Entry 8BI3 (X-ray diffraction, 1.45 A resolution); this record covers chains AAA and BBB of the 4 polymer chains in the assembly.

== Chain AAA ==
Molecule: Isoaspartyl peptidase subunit alpha
Source organism: Escherichia coli K-12
Reference sequence: P37595 (IAAA_ECOLI); residues 2-178 here = UniProt positions 2-178
Chain sequence (178 residues; each row starts with the number of its first residue):
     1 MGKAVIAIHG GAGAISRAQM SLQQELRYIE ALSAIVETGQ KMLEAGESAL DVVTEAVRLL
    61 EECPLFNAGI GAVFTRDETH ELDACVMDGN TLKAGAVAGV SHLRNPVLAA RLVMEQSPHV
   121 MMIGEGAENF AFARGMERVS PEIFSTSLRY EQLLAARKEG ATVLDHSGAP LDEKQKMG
Unresolved in the structure: 1, 160-178
Differences from the reference sequence: initiating methionine (1)
Bound ions: Na+: Leu60, Glu61, Cys63, Phe66, Ala68, Ile70; Ca2+: Glu125 (shared with 1 residue of chain CCC)

== Chain BBB ==
Molecule: Isoaspartyl peptidase subunit beta
Source organism: Escherichia coli K-12
Reference sequence: P37595 (IAAA_ECOLI); residue numbers follow UniProt; this construct covers 179-321
Chain sequence (143 residues; each row starts with the number of its first residue):
   179 TVGAVALDLD GNLAAATSTG GWTNKLPGRV GDSPLVGAGC YANNASVAVS CTGTGEVFIR
   239 ALAAYDIAAL MDYGGLSLAE ACERVVMEKL PALGGSGGLI AIDHEGNVAL PFNTEGMYRA
   299 WGYAGDTPTT GIYREKGDTV ATQ
Unresolved in the structure: 314-321
Differences from the reference sequence: engineered mutation Trp200 (Met in P37595)
Bound ions: Ca2+: Asp188 (shared with 1 residue of chain DDD)
What the authors report for this chain:
  - mutagenesis - M200W: decreased stability
  - mutagenesis - M200W: unchanged catalytic activity on L-Asn
  - conformationally variable residues (order/disorder transition, side-chain flip): Trp200, Arg207
  - contacts within the chain: Trp200-Thr232, Gly199-Trp200
  - catalytic residues: Thr197, Thr230 (citing earlier work)

== How chain AAA and chain BBB interact ==
Residue-residue contacts (171; chain AAA residue first):
  Gly2(AAA) with Leu185(BBB); His282(BBB); Glu283(BBB)
  Lys3(AAA) with Leu185(BBB); Tyr301(BBB)
  Ala4(AAA) with Leu185(BBB); Asp186(BBB); Leu187(BBB), hydrophobic; Tyr301(BBB); Ala302(BBB), hydrogen bond (backbone-backbone)
  Val5(AAA) with Ala184(BBB); Leu185(BBB), hydrogen bond (backbone-backbone); Ile280(BBB); Gly284(BBB); Val286(BBB), hydrophobic; Gly300(BBB); Tyr301(BBB), hydrophobic
  Ile6(AAA) with Val183(BBB); Trp299(BBB); Gly300(BBB), hydrogen bond (backbone-backbone)
  Ala7(AAA) with Ala182(BBB); Val183(BBB), hydrogen bond (backbone-backbone); Ile278(BBB); Ile280(BBB); Val286(BBB), hydrophobic; Ala298(BBB); Trp299(BBB), hydrophobic
  Ile8(AAA) with Gly181(BBB); Ala182(BBB), hydrophobic; Ile278(BBB); Arg297(BBB); Ala298(BBB), hydrogen bond (backbone-backbone)
  His9(AAA) with Thr179(BBB); Val180(BBB); Gly181(BBB), hydrogen bond (backbone-backbone); Ser228(BBB), hydrogen bond; Cys229(BBB), hydrogen bond (side chain-backbone); Thr230(BBB); Ile278(BBB); Tyr296(BBB)
  Gly10(AAA) with Thr179(BBB); Tyr296(BBB), hydrogen bond (backbone-backbone)
  Gly11(AAA) with Thr179(BBB), hydrogen bond (backbone-backbone); Thr230(BBB); Met295(BBB); Tyr296(BBB), hydrogen bond (backbone-backbone)
  Ala12(AAA) with Thr230(BBB), hydrogen bond (backbone-side chain); Gly275(BBB); Gly276(BBB); Thr292(BBB); Gly294(BBB); Met295(BBB), hydrophobic
  Gly13(AAA) with Thr292(BBB); Glu293(BBB), hydrogen bond (backbone-backbone); Gly294(BBB), hydrogen bond (backbone-backbone)
  Ala14(AAA) with Glu293(BBB)
  Ile15(AAA) with Glu293(BBB); Gly294(BBB); Met295(BBB); Tyr296(BBB), hydrophobic; Ile310(BBB), hydrophobic; Tyr311(BBB)
  Ser16(AAA) with Tyr311(BBB)
  Arg17(AAA) with Tyr311(BBB)
  Met20(AAA) with Tyr296(BBB); Tyr311(BBB)
  Glu25(AAA) with Ile310(BBB); Tyr311(BBB), hydrogen bond
  Tyr28(AAA) with Tyr296(BBB), hydrophobic
  Ile29(AAA) with Thr308(BBB); Ile310(BBB), hydrophobic
  Leu32(AAA) with Arg297(BBB); Gly309(BBB)
  Ser33(AAA) with Thr308(BBB)
  Val36(AAA) with Ala298(BBB), hydrophobic; Trp299(BBB), hydrophobic; Pro306(BBB), hydrophobic
  Glu37(AAA) with Pro306(BBB)
  Gln40(AAA) with Gly300(BBB); Tyr301(BBB), hydrogen bond (side chain-backbone); Asp304(BBB), hydrogen bond (side chain-backbone); Pro306(BBB)
  Leu43(AAA) with Leu185(BBB); Asp186(BBB); Leu187(BBB)
  Glu44(AAA) with Leu187(BBB); Gly303(BBB)
  Glu47(AAA) with Asp186(BBB)
  Ser48(AAA) with Asp186(BBB)
  Ala49(AAA) with Ala184(BBB); Asp186(BBB), hydrogen bond (backbone-side chain); Asn190(BBB); Ala192(BBB)
  Leu50(AAA) with Ala192(BBB)
  Val52(AAA) with Ala184(BBB), hydrophobic
  Val53(AAA) with Ala182(BBB); Val183(BBB); Ala184(BBB); Ala192(BBB); Ala193(BBB); Ala194(BBB), hydrophobic
  Ala56(AAA) with Ala182(BBB), hydrophobic
  Val57(AAA) with Gly181(BBB); Ala182(BBB); Ala194(BBB), hydrophobic; Ser196(BBB)
  Leu60(AAA) with Val180(BBB), hydrophobic; Gly181(BBB)
  Glu61(AAA) with Ser196(BBB), hydrogen bond
  Phe66(AAA) with Val180(BBB), hydrophobic
  Asn67(AAA) with Thr179(BBB), hydrogen bond (backbone-backbone); Thr197(BBB); Gly198(BBB), hydrogen bond (backbone-backbone); Gly199(BBB), hydrogen bond (side chain-backbone)
  Ala68(AAA) with Val180(BBB), hydrophobic; Ser196(BBB)
  Val73(AAA) with Gly198(BBB); Gly199(BBB); Trp200(BBB); Thr201(BBB)
  Phe74(AAA) with Trp200(BBB); Thr201(BBB); Asn202(BBB), hydrogen bond (backbone-backbone)
  Thr75(AAA) with Asn202(BBB); Lys203(BBB)
  Arg76(AAA) with Asn202(BBB); Lys203(BBB), hydrogen bond (backbone-backbone); Leu204(BBB); Pro205(BBB)
  Asp77(AAA) with Pro205(BBB)
  Glu81(AAA) with Gly198(BBB); Lys203(BBB), salt bridge; Pro205(BBB); Gly206(BBB), hydrogen bond (side chain-backbone)
  Leu82(AAA) with Thr197(BBB); Gly198(BBB)
  Asp83(AAA) with Ser196(BBB); Thr197(BBB), hydrogen bond (backbone-backbone); Pro212(BBB)
  Ala84(AAA) with Thr195(BBB); Ser196(BBB); Pro212(BBB)
  Cys85(AAA) with Ala194(BBB); Thr195(BBB), hydrogen bond (backbone-backbone); Ser211(BBB); Pro212(BBB), hydrophobic; Val214(BBB), hydrophobic; Cys218(BBB), hydrophobic
  Val86(AAA) with Ala193(BBB)
  Met87(AAA) with Ala192(BBB); Ala193(BBB), hydrogen bond (backbone-backbone); Val214(BBB), hydrophobic; Tyr219(BBB), hydrophobic; Ala220(BBB), hydrogen bond (side chain-backbone)
  Asp88(AAA) with Leu191(BBB)
  Gly89(AAA) with Leu191(BBB), hydrogen bond (backbone-backbone); Ala220(BBB); Asn221(BBB); Asn222(BBB), hydrogen bond (backbone-backbone)
  Asn90(AAA) with Asn190(BBB); Asn222(BBB), hydrogen bond (backbone-side chain)
  Leu92(AAA) with Ala220(BBB); Asn221(BBB)
  Ala94(AAA) with Val214(BBB), hydrophobic
  Ala96(AAA) with Pro212(BBB)
  Val97(AAA) with Pro212(BBB)
  Pro106(AAA) with Ser196(BBB)
  Met121(AAA) with Leu213(BBB), hydrophobic
  Gln152(AAA) with Thr201(BBB)
  Leu153(AAA) with Thr201(BBB); Asn202(BBB)
Other interface residues (no listed pair), chain AAA (70 interface residues in all): Gly46, Ala72, Ala98, Val107, Val120, Ala156, Arg157
Other interface residues (no listed pair), chain BBB (67 interface residues in all): Val208, Leu288, Thr305

== Summary ==
70 residues of chain AAA face 67 of chain BBB across their interface, with 32 hydrogen bonds and 1 salt
bridge. Polar contacts include Glu81(AAA)-Lys203(BBB), His9(AAA)-Ser228(BBB) and His9(AAA)-Cys229(BBB).
Leu60(AAA), Glu61(AAA), Cys63(AAA), Phe66(AAA), Ala68(AAA) and Ile70(AAA) form the Na+ site. From the paper:
catalytic residues Thr197(BBB) and Thr230(BBB); M200W of chain BBB reduces stability.
Chain AAA is Isoaspartyl peptidase subunit alpha and chain BBB is Isoaspartyl peptidase subunit beta, both
from Escherichia coli K-12; the structure, Structure of E. coli Class 2 L-asparaginase EcAIII, mutant M200W
(crystal M200W#1), was determined by X-ray diffraction (same publication as 8BKF, 8BP9, 8BQO, 8C0I and 8C23).
